Entry 8ID9 (electron microscopy, 3.00 A resolution); this record covers chains B and A of the 5 polymer chains in the assembly.

== Chain B ==
Molecule: Guanine nucleotide-binding protein G(I)/G(S)/G(T) subunit beta-1
Source organism: Homo sapiens
Reference sequence: P62873 (GBB1_HUMAN); residue numbers follow UniProt; this construct covers 2-340
Sequence (339 residues; numbered 2 to 340; the number before each row is that of its first residue):
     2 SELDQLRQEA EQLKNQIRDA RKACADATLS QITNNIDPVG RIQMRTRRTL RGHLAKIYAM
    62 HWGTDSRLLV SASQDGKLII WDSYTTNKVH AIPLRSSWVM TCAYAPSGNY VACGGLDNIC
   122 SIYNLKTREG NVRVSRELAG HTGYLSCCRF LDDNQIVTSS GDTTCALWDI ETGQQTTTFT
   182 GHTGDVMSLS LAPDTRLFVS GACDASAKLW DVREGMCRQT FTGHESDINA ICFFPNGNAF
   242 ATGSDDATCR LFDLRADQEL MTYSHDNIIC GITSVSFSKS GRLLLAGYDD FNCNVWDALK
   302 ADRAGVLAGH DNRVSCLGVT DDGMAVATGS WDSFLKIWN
Unresolved in the structure: 2-6

== Chain A ==
Molecule: Guanine nucleotide-binding protein G(i) subunit alpha-1
Source organism: Homo sapiens
Reference sequence: P63096 (GNAI1_HUMAN); residues 1-354 here = UniProt positions 1-354
Sequence (354 residues; each row starts with the number of its first residue):
     1 MGCTLSAEDK AAVERSKMID RNLREDGEKA AREVKLLLLG AGESGKSTIV KQMKIIHEAG
    61 YSEEECKQYK AVVYSNTIQS IIAIIRAMGR LKIDFGDSAR ADDARQLFVL AGAAEEGFMT
   121 AELAGVIKRL WKDSGVQACF NRSREYQLND SAAYYLNDLD RIAQPNYIPT QQDVLRTRVK
   181 TTGIVETHFT FKDLHFKMFD VGGQRSERKK WIHCFEGVTA IIFCVALSDY DLVLAEDEEM
   241 NRMHESMKLF DSICNNKWFT DTSIILFLNK KDLFEEKIKK SPLTICYPEY AGSNTYEEAA
   301 AYIQCQFEDL NKRKDTKEIY THFTCATDTK NVQFVFDAVT DVIIKNNLKD CGLF
Unresolved in the structure: 1, 42-43, 54-181, 234-240, 278-295, 325

== Interface between chain B and chain A ==
Contacting residue pairs - 41 pairs, chain B then chain A:
  Gly53(B) with Leu23(A)
  Leu55(B) with Leu23(A); Gly27(A)
  Lys57(B) with His213(A), hydrogen bond (side chain-backbone); Glu216(A)
  Tyr59(B) with His213(A); Cys214(A)
  Gln75(B) with Cys214(A)
  Lys78(B) with Leu23(A)
  Ile80(B) with Leu23(A), hydrophobic
  Asn88(B) with Val13(A); Ser16(A)
  Lys89(B) with Ser16(A), hydrogen bond (backbone-side chain); Ile19(A); Asp20(A), salt bridge; Leu23(A)
  Val90(B) with Arg15(A), hydrogen bond (backbone-side chain); Ile19(A)
  His91(B) with Arg15(A)
  Ala92(B) with Ile19(A), hydrophobic
  Trp99(B) with Glu186(A); Phe199(A), hydrophobic; Cys214(A); Phe215(A), hydrophobic
  Leu117(B) with Gly183(A); Ile184(A), hydrophobic; Gln204(A); Trp211(A), hydrophobic
  Asp118(B) with Thr182(A)
  Asn119(B) with Thr182(A), hydrogen bond (side chain-backbone); Gly183(A); Gln204(A)
  Tyr145(B) with Gln204(A); Ser206(A); Lys210(A); Trp211(A)
  Asp186(B) with Ser206(A)
  Met188(B) with Lys210(A)
  Cys204(B) with Lys210(A)
  Asp228(B) with Lys210(A), salt bridge
  Asn230(B) with Lys210(A), hydrogen bond
Interface residues without a listed pair, chain B (27 interface residues in all): Thr87, Met101, Asp246, Arg314, Trp332
Interface residues without a listed pair, chain A (25 interface residues in all): Ala12, Asp26, Lys35, Glu207, Trp258

== Summary ==
The interface between chain B and chain A involves 27 residues on one side and 25 on the other; the contacts
include 5 hydrogen bonds and 2 salt bridges. Polar contacts include Lys89(B)-Asp20(A), Asp228(B)-Lys210(A) and
Lys57(B)-His213(A).
Here chain B is Guanine nucleotide-binding protein G(I)/G(S)/G(T) subunit beta-1 and chain A is Guanine
nucleotide-binding protein G(i) subunit alpha-1, both from Homo sapiens. Entry 8ID9 (Cryo-EM structure of the
eicosapentaenoic acid bound GPR120-Gi complex) was determined by electron microscopy (same publication as
8ID3, 8ID4, 8ID6, 8ID8 and 8G59).
